PDB entry 5ONP | X-ray diffraction, 1.34 A resolution | chains A and B

Chain A:
Molecule: Thermolysin
From: Geobacillus stearothermophilus
Notes: EC 3.4.24.27
UniProtKB: P43133 (THER_GEOSE); residues 1-316 here correspond to UniProt positions 236-551 (UniProt number = residue number + 235)
Sequence (316 residues; each row starts with the number of its first residue):
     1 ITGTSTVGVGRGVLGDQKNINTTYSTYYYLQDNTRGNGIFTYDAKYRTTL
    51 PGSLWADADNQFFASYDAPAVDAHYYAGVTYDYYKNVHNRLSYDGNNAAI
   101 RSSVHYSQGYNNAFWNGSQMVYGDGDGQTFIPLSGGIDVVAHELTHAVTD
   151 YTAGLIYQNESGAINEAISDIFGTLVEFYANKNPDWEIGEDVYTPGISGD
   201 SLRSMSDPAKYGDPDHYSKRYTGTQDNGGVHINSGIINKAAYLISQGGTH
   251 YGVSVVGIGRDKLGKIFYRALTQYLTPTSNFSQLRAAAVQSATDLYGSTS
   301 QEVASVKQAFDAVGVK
UniProt features mapped onto this chain:
  - active site: E143, H231 (Proton donor)
  - binding site (Ca(2+)): D57, D59, Q61, D138, E177, N183, D185, E187, E190, T194, I197, D200
  - binding site (Zn(2+)): H142, H146, E166
Metal / ion sites: Cd2+ site 1: D57, D59, Q61; Ca2+ site 1: D138, E177, D185, E187, E190; Cd2+ site 2: H142, E143, H146, E166 (shared with A30(B) of chain B); Ca2+ site 2: E177, N183, D185, E190; Ca2+ site 3: Y193, T194, I197, D200

Chain B:
Molecule: Amyloid-beta A4 protein
Sequence (5 residues; row label = number of the first residue in the row):
    29 GAIIG
Metal / ion sites: Cd2+: A30 (shared with H142(A), E143(A), H146(A), E166(A) of chain A)

Interface between chain A and chain B:
Pairs across the interface (27):
  Y110(A) - G29(B)
  N111(A) - I32(B)
  N112(A) - G29(B)
  N112(A) - A30(B)  hydrogen bond (side chain-backbone)
  N112(A) - I31(B)  hydrogen bond (side chain-backbone)
  N112(A) - I32(B)  hydrogen bond (side chain-backbone)
  N112(A) - G33(B)
  A113(A) - A30(B)
  A113(A) - I31(B)  hydrogen bond (backbone-backbone)
  F114(A) - G29(B)
  F114(A) - A30(B)  hydrophobic
  F130(A) - I32(B)  hydrophobic
  L133(A) - I31(B)  hydrophobic
  H142(A) - A30(B)
  H142(A) - I31(B)
  E143(A) - A30(B)
  E143(A) - I31(B)  hydrogen bond (side chain-backbone)
  E166(A) - A30(B)
  L202(A) - I31(B)  hydrophobic
  L202(A) - I32(B)  hydrophobic
  R203(A) - I31(B)  hydrogen bond (side chain-backbone)
  R203(A) - I32(B)
  D226(A) - G33(B)
  H231(A) - A30(B)  hydrogen bond (side chain-backbone)
  H231(A) - I31(B)
  H231(A) - I32(B)
  H231(A) - G33(B)  hydrogen bond (side chain-backbone)
Also at the interface, not in a pair above, chain A (18 interface residues in all): V139, H146, Y157, I188

In short:
18 residues of chain A face 5 of chain B across their interface; the contacts include 8 hydrogen bonds. Among
the polar pairs are N112(A)-A30(B), N112(A)-I31(B) and N112(A)-I32(B). UniProt lists active-site residues
E143(A) and H231(A), 12 Ca2+-binding residues and 3 Zn2+-binding residues on chain A.
Chain A is Thermolysin (Geobacillus stearothermophilus) and chain B is Amyloid-beta A4 protein; the structure,
Alzheimer's Amyloid-Beta Peptide Fragment 1-40 in Complex with Cd-substituted Thermolysin, was determined by
X-ray diffraction (same publication as 6GHX, 5ONQ and 5ONR).
